Entry 4H63 (X-ray diffraction, 3.40 A resolution); this record covers chains K and R of the 6 polymer chains in the assembly.

# Chain K
Name: Mediator of RNA polymerase II transcription subunit 11
From: Schizosaccharomyces pombe
UniProt: Q9P6Q0 (MED11_SCHPO); numbering as in UniProt (aligned over 1-112)
Amino-acid sequence (112 residues; numbered 1 to 112; the number before each row is that of its first residue):
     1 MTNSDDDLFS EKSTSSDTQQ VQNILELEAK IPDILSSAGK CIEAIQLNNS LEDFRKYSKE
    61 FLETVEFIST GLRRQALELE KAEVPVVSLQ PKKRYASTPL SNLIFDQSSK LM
Unresolved in the structure: 1-14

# Chain R
Name: Mediator of RNA polymerase II transcription subunit 18
From: Schizosaccharomyces pombe
UniProt: O14198 (MED18_SCHPO); numbering as in UniProt (aligned over 1-207)
Amino-acid sequence (209 residues; row label = number of the first residue in the row; numbers below 1 keep their minus sign (Ala-1 is residue -1)):
    -1 ASMQELYLLG VVPSRRFEAV VNSLSKTLDG PKTILEFWVV YRPKDVPPNL PRQPDSWLRL
    59 CSNIESHDET DTEWSKNTQW SMYLEGNSEP KREDKCGIRP VNRAKLTNGS VTEFVEKMGY
   119 EFSHEYIIQG LEYFFFDTTV RIYQTLIPSQ QRSIKPPFHP MNEEQPWILH VYTHVADASN
   179 QVAMAKAEAN LTKVKTLLSA FCDLKNVRL
Unresolved in the structure: -1 to 0, 43-48
Sequence notes: expression tag (-1 to 0)

# How chain K and chain R interact
Pairs across the interface (15; chain K residue first):
  Glu83(K) with Arg13(R), salt bridge; Arg14(R), salt bridge
  Val87(K) with Ala198(R), hydrophobic
  Leu89(K) with Ser21(R); Thr25(R); Leu195(R); Ala198(R), hydrophobic
  Gln90(K) with Thr25(R); Phe133(R); Leu195(R)
  Lys92(K) with Ser23(R), hydrogen bond (side chain-backbone); Lys24(R); Thr25(R)
  Lys93(K) with Asp27(R)
  Arg94(K) with Lys24(R)
Other interface residues (no listed pair), chain K (11 interface residues in all): Pro85, Val86, Pro91, Tyr95
Other interface residues (no listed pair), chain R (12 interface residues in all): Leu26, Phe199

# Summary
The interface between chain K and chain R involves 11 residues on one side and 12 on the other, with 1
hydrogen bond and 2 salt bridges. Polar contacts include Glu83(K)-Arg13(R), Glu83(K)-Arg14(R) and
Lys92(K)-Ser23(R).
Here chain K is Mediator of RNA polymerase II transcription subunit 11 and chain R is Mediator of RNA
polymerase II transcription subunit 18, both from Schizosaccharomyces pombe. Entry 4H63 (Structure of the
Schizosaccharomyces pombe Mediator head module) was determined by X-ray diffraction (same publication as 4H61
and 4H62).
